PDB entry 7LQJ | X-ray diffraction, 2.14 A resolution | chain A

[Chain A]
Molecule: Na(+):neurotransmitter symporter (Snf family)
From: Aquifex aeolicus (strain VF5)
UniProt: O67854 (O67854_AQUAE); residue numbers follow UniProt; this construct covers 1-513
Amino-acid sequence (519 residues; numbered 1 to 519; the number before each row is that of its first residue):
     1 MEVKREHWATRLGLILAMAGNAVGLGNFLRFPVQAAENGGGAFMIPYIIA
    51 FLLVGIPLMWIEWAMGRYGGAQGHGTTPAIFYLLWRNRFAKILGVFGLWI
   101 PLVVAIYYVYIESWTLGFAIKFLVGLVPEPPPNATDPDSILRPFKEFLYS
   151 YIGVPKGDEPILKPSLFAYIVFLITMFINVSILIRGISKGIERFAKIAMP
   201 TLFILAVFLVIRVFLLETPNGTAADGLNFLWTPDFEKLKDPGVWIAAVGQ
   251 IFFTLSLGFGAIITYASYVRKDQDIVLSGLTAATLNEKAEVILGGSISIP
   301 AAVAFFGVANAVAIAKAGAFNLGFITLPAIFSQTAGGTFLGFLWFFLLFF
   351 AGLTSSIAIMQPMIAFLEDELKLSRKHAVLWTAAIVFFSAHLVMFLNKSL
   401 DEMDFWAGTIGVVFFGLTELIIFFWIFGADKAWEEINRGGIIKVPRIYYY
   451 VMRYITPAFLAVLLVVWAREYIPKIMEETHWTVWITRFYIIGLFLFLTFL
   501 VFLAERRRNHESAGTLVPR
Disordered / not traced: 1-4, 133-134, 512-519
Differences from the reference sequence: expression tag (514-519)
From the paper describing this entry:
  - contacts within the chain: Arg-5/Asp-369, Glu-6/Ile-187, Glu-6/Arg-375 (salt bridge), Ile-184/Arg-375 (backbone contact)
  - mutagenesis - R375C: decreased expression
  - mutagenesis - R375A, R375D: decreased stability (from molecular simulation)

[Overview]
From the paper: R375A and R375D reduce stability; contacts within the chain involving Arg-5, Asp-369 and Glu-6
among others.
Chain A is Na(+):neurotransmitter symporter (Snf family) (Aquifex aeolicus (strain VF5)); the structure,
Crystal structure of LeuT bound to L-Alanine, was determined by X-ray diffraction (same publication as 7LQK
and 7LQL).
